1QVT - chains B and A; structure by X-ray diffraction, 2.89 A resolution.

== Chain B (and A) ==
Molecule: Transcriptional regulator qacR
Source organism: Staphylococcus aureus
Notes: chain A of this document is another copy of the same molecule, construct and numbering; everything in this record applies to it too
UniProtKB: P0A0N4 (QACR_STAAU); residue numbers follow UniProt; this construct covers 1-188
Chain sequence (194 residues; row label = number of the first residue in the row):
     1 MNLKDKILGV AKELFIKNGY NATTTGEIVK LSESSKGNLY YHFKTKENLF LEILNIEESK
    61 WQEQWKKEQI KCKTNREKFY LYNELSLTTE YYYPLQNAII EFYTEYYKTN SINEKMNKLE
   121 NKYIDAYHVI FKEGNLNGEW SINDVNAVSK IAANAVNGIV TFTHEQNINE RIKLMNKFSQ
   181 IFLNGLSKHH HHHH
Unresolved in the structure: 1, 188-194
Differences from the reference sequence: conflict Ser141 (Cys in P0A0N4); expression tag (189-194)
From the paper describing this entry:
  - binding site for proflavin: Leu54, Glu57, Glu58, Trp61, Thr89, Tyr93, Ile99, Tyr103

== How chain B and chain A interact ==
Contacting residue pairs (59):
  Ile16(B) - Tyr107(A)
  Lys17(B) - Lys108(A)
  Asn18(B) - Tyr107(A)
  Gln96(B) - Phe162(A)
  Asn97(B) - Thr104(A)
  Asn97(B) - Tyr107(A)
  Ile100(B) - Ile100(A)  hydrophobic
  Ile100(B) - Thr161(A)
  Ile100(B) - Phe162(A)  hydrophobic
  Glu101(B) - Thr104(A)  hydrogen bond
  Tyr103(B) - His164(A)
  Tyr103(B) - Glu165(A)
  Met116(B) - Glu165(A)
  Asn117(B) - Glu165(A)
  Glu120(B) - Glu165(A)
  Glu120(B) - Gln166(A)
  Asp144(B) - Lys177(A)  salt bridge
  Ala147(B) - Leu174(A)  hydrophobic
  Lys150(B) - Gln166(A)
  Ile151(B) - Ile159(A)  hydrophobic
  Ile151(B) - Leu174(A)
  Ile151(B) - Lys177(A)
  Ile151(B) - Phe178(A)  hydrophobic
  Asn154(B) - Gly158(A)
  Asn154(B) - Phe162(A)
  Asn154(B) - Thr163(A)  hydrogen bond
  Ala155(B) - Asn154(A)
  Ala155(B) - Ala155(A)
  Asn157(B) - Phe162(A)
  Gly158(B) - Asn154(A)
  Gly158(B) - Gly158(A)
  Ile159(B) - Asn154(A)
  Thr161(B) - Phe162(A)
  Phe162(B) - Asn154(A)
  Phe162(B) - Asn157(A)
  Phe162(B) - Gly158(A)
  Phe162(B) - Thr161(A)
  Phe162(B) - Phe162(A)  hydrophobic
  Thr163(B) - Asn154(A)
  Glu165(B) - Asn113(A)
  Glu165(B) - Asn117(A)  hydrogen bond
  Glu170(B) - Lys150(A)  salt bridge
  Leu174(B) - Ile151(A)
  Lys177(B) - Asp144(A)  salt bridge
  Lys177(B) - Ile151(A)
  Phe178(B) - Ile151(A)  hydrophobic
  Phe178(B) - Phe182(A)  hydrophobic
  Ile181(B) - Val148(A)  hydrophobic
  Ile181(B) - Phe182(A)
  Ile181(B) - Gly185(A)
  Ile181(B) - Leu186(A)  hydrophobic
  Phe182(B) - Ile181(A)
  Asn184(B) - Asn184(A)
  Asn184(B) - Gly185(A)  hydrogen bond (side chain-backbone)
  Asn184(B) - Leu186(A)
  Asn184(B) - Ser187(A)
  Gly185(B) - Ile181(A)
  Gly185(B) - Asn184(A)
  Gly185(B) - Gly185(A)
Interface residues without a listed pair, chain B (39 interface residues in all): Thr104, Asn113, Tyr123, Val148, Gln166, Leu186, Ser187
Interface residues without a listed pair, chain A (32 interface residues in all): Asn97, Ala147

== Overview ==
Chain B and chain A form an interface of 39 and 32 residues respectively, with 4 hydrogen bonds and 3 salt
bridges. Polar pairs include Asp144(B)-Lys177(A), Glu170(B)-Lys150(A) and Glu101(B)-Thr104(A). From the paper:
a binding site for proflavin at Leu54(B), Glu57(B) and Glu58(B) among others.
Both chains are Transcriptional regulator qacR (Staphylococcus aureus). Entry 1QVT (Crystal structure of the
multidrug binding transcriptional repressor qacr bound to the drug proflavine) was determined by X-ray
diffraction (same publication as 1QVU).
